8E98 - chains A and B of the 4 polymer chains in the assembly; structure by electron microscopy, 3.75 A resolution.

Chain A:
Molecule: Glutamate receptor ionotropic, NMDA 1
From: Homo sapiens
UniProtKB: Q05586 (NMDZ1_HUMAN); residues 1-847 here = UniProt positions 1-847
Amino-acid sequence (847 residues; row label = number of the first residue in the row):
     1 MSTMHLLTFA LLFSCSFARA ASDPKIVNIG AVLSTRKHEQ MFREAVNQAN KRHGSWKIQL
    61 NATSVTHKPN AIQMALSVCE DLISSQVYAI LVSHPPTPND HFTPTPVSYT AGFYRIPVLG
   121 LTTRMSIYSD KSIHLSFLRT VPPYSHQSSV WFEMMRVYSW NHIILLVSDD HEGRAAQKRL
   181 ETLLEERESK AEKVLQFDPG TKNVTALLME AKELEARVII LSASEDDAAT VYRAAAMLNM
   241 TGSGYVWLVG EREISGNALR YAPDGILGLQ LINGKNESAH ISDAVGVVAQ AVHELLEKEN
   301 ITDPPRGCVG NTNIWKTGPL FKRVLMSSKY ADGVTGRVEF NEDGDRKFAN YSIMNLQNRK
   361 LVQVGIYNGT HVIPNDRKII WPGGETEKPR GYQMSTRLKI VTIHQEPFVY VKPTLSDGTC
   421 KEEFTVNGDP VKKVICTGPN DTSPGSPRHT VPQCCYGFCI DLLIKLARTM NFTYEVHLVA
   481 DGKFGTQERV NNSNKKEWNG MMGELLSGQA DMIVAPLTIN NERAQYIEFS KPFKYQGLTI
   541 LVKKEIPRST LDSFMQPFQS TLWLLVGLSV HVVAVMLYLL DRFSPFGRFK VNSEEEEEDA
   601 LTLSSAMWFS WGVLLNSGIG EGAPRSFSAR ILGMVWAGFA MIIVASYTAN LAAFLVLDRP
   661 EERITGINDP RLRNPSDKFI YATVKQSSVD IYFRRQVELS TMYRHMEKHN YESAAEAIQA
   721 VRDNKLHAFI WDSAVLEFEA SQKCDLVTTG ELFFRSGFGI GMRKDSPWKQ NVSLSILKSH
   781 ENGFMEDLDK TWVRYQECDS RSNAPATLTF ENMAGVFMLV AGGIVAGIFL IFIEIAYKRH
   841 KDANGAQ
Disordered / not traced: 1-24, 441-447, 545-662, 798-847
Construct notes: conflict His5 (Arg in Q05586), Phe9 (Leu in Q05586), Phe17 (Val in Q05586), Ser22 (Cys in Q05586), Asn844 (Arg in Q05586), Gly845 (Arg in Q05586), Ala846 (Lys in Q05586)
Curated features (UniProtKB/Swiss-Prot):
  - region: Leu603 to Pro624 (Pore-forming)
  - binding site (glycine): Pro516, Thr518, Arg523, Ser688, Asp732
  - glycosylation (N-linked (GlcNAc...) asparagine): Asn61, Asn203, Asn239, Asn276, Asn300, Asn350, Asn368, Asn440, Asn471, Asn491, Asn674, Asn771
Disulfide bonds: Cys79-Cys308, Cys420-Cys454, Cys436-Cys455
Glycans and other covalent adducts: N-acetylglucosamine (NAG) linked to Asn471, Asn771
Small-molecule neighbours: N-acetylglucosamine (NAG; 2-acetamido-2-deoxy-beta-D-glucopyranose): Thr335, Gly336, Arg337, Asn350, Asn368

Chain B:
Molecule: Glutamate receptor ionotropic, NMDA 2C
From: Homo sapiens
UniProtKB: Q14957 (NMDE3_HUMAN); residues 26-849 here = UniProt positions 26-849
Amino-acid sequence (880 residues; row label = number of the first residue in the row; numbers below 1 keep their minus sign (Met-30 is residue -30)):
   -30 MGTMRLFLLA VLFLFSFARA TGWSHPQFEK GGGSGGGSGG SAWSHPQFEK GALVPRGEQG
    30 MTVAVVFSSS GPPQAQFRAR LTPQSFLDLP LEIQPLTVGV NTTNPSSLLT QICGLLGAAH
    90 VHGIVFEDNV DTEAVAQILD FISSQTHVPI LSISGGSAVV LTPKEPGSAF LQLGVSLEQQ
   150 LQVLFKVLEE YDWSAFAVIT SLHPGHALFL EGVRAVADAS HVSWRLLDVV TLELGPGGPR
   210 ARTQRLLRQL DAPVFVAYCS REEAEVLFAE AAQAGLVGPG HVWLVPNLAL GSTDAPPATF
   270 PVGLISVVTE SWRLSLRQKV RDGVAILALG AHSYWRQHGT LPAPAGDCRV HPGPVSPARE
   330 AFYRHLLNVT WEGRDFSFSP GGYLVQPTMV VIALNRHRLW EMVGRWEHGV LYMKYPVWPR
   390 YSASLQPVVD SRHLTVATLE ERPFVIVESP DPGTGGCVPN TVPCRRQSNH TFSSGDVAPY
   450 TKLCCKGFCI DILKKLARVV KFSYDLYLVT NGKHGKRVRG VWNGMIGEVY YKRADMAIGS
   510 LTINEERSEI VDFSVPFVET GISVMVARSN GTVSPSAFLE PYSPAVWVMM FVMCLTVVAI
   570 TVFMFEYFSP VSYNQNLTRG KKSGGPAFTI GKSVWLLWAL VFNNSVPIEN PRGTTSKIMV
   630 LVWAFFAVIF LASYTANLAA FMIQEQYIDT VSGLSDKKFQ RPQDQYPPFR FGTVPNGSTE
   690 RNIRSNYRDM HTHMVKFNQR SVEDALTSLK MGKLDAFIYD AAVLNYMAGK DEGCKLVTIG
   750 SGKVFATTGY GIAMQKDSHW KRAIDLALLQ FLGDGETQKL ETVWLSGICQ NEKNEVMSSK
   810 LDIDNMAGVF YMLLVAMGLA LLVFAWEHLV YWKLRHSVPN
Disordered / not traced: -30 to 30, 392-398, 539-657, 799-849
Construct notes: expression tag (-30 to 25)
Curated features (UniProtKB/Swiss-Prot):
  - region: Lys601 to Pro620 (Pore-forming)
  - binding site (L-glutamate): Ser509, Thr511, Arg516, Ser687, Thr688, Asp729
  - site: Asn612 (Functional determinant of NMDA receptors)
  - glycosylation (N-linked (GlcNAc...) asparagine): Asn70, Asn73, Asn337, Asn438, Asn539, Asn685
Disulfide bonds: Cys82-Cys317, Cys426-Cys453, Cys433-Cys454
Glycans and other covalent adducts: N-acetylglucosamine (NAG) linked to Asn337, Asn685
Reported in the primary citation:
  - mutagenesis - T756C: decreased signaling in response to MTSET

Interface between chain A and chain B:
Residue-residue contacts (10):
  Phe113(A) - Pro74(B)  hydrophobic
  Phe113(A) - Ala103(B)
  Ile133(A) - Pro132(B)
  Cys308(A) - Asn73(B)
  Cys308(A) - Ser75(B)  hydrogen bond (backbone-side chain)
  Val309(A) - Ser75(B)
  Thr312(A) - Thr71(B)
  Thr312(A) - Thr72(B)  hydrogen bond (side chain-backbone)
  Pro670(A) - Gly796(B)
  Ser700(A) - Val427(B)
Interface residues without a listed pair, chain A (11 interface residues in all): Cys79, Lys131, Ser132, Gly310
Interface residues without a listed pair, chain B (15 interface residues in all): Ser76, Leu130, Pro173, Gly174, Ser795, Ile797

Summary:
11 residues of chain A and 15 residues of chain B are in contact, with 2 hydrogen bonds. Polar pairs include
Cys308(A)-Ser75(B) and Thr312(A)-Thr72(B). Ligands of chain A: N-acetylglucosamine. N-acetylglucosamine is
covalently linked to Asn471(A) and Asn771(A). The paper reports that T756C of chain B reduces signaling in
response to MTSET.
Here chain A is Glutamate receptor ionotropic, NMDA 1 and chain B is Glutamate receptor ionotropic, NMDA 2C,
both from Homo sapiens. Entry 8E98 (D-cycloserine and glutamate bound Human GluN1a-GluN2C NMDA receptor in
nanodisc - intact conformation) was determined by electron microscopy together with 8E92, 8E93, 8E94, 8E96 and
8E97 from the same study.
